PDB entry 4NW3 | X-ray diffraction, 2.82 A resolution | chains A and C of the 3 polymer chains in the assembly

# Chain A
Protein: Histone-lysine N-methyltransferase 2A
Source organism: Homo sapiens
Notes: fragment: CXXC zinc finger domain
Reference sequence: Q03164 (KMT2A_HUMAN); numbering as in UniProt (aligned over 1147-1204)
Chain sequence (76 residues; each row starts with the number of its first residue):
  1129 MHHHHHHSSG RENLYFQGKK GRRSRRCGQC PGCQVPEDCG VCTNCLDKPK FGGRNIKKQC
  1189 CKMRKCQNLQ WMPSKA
Unresolved in the structure: 1129-1149, 1201-1204
Sequence notes: expression tag (1129-1146)
Metal / ion sites: Zn2+ site 1: Cys1155, Cys1158, Cys1161, Cys1194; Zn2+ site 2: Cys1167, Cys1170, Cys1173, Cys1189
Curated features (UniProtKB/Swiss-Prot):
  - zinc finger: Lys1147 to Gln1195 (CXXC-type)
  - binding site (Zn(2+)): Cys1155, Cys1158, Cys1161, Cys1167, Cys1170, Cys1173, Cys1189, Cys1194

# Chain C
Molecule: 12-nt DNA strand
Sequence (12 nucleotides; row label = number of the first residue in the row):
     1 GCCATCGATG GC

# Interface between chain A and chain C
Pairs across the interface (8):
  Ile1184(A) with DT5(C), sugar contact; DC6(C), base contact
  Lys1185(A) with DT5(C), base contact; DC6(C), hydrogen bond to the base
  Lys1186(A) with DC6(C), base contact; DG7(C), hydrogen bond to the base
  Gln1187(A) with DC6(C), base contact
  Met1200(A) with DG11(C), phosphate contact

# In short
The interface between chain A and chain C involves 5 residues on one side and 4 on the other; the contacts
include 2 hydrogen bonds. Polar contacts include Lys1185(A)-DC6(C) and Lys1186(A)-DG7(C). From UniProt: 8
Zn2+-binding residues on chain A.
Chain A is Histone-lysine N-methyltransferase 2A (Homo sapiens) and chain C is a 12-nt DNA strand; the
structure, Crystal structure of MLL CXXC domain in complex with a CpG DNA, was determined by X-ray diffraction
together with 4PZI, 4Z3C, 5VC9, 5W9Q, 5W9S, 6ASB and 6ASD from the same study.
